PDB entry 6EE8 | electron microscopy, 3.92 A resolution | chains C and P of the 10 polymer chains in the assembly

# Chain C
Name: DNA-directed RNA polymerase subunit beta
Source organism: Mycobacterium tuberculosis
Notes: EC 2.7.7.6
Reference sequence: V9Z879 (V9Z879_MYCTX); residues 7-1140 here correspond to UniProt positions 1-1134 (UniProt number = residue number - 6)
Amino-acid sequence (1134 residues; numbered 7 to 1140; the number before each row is that of its first residue):
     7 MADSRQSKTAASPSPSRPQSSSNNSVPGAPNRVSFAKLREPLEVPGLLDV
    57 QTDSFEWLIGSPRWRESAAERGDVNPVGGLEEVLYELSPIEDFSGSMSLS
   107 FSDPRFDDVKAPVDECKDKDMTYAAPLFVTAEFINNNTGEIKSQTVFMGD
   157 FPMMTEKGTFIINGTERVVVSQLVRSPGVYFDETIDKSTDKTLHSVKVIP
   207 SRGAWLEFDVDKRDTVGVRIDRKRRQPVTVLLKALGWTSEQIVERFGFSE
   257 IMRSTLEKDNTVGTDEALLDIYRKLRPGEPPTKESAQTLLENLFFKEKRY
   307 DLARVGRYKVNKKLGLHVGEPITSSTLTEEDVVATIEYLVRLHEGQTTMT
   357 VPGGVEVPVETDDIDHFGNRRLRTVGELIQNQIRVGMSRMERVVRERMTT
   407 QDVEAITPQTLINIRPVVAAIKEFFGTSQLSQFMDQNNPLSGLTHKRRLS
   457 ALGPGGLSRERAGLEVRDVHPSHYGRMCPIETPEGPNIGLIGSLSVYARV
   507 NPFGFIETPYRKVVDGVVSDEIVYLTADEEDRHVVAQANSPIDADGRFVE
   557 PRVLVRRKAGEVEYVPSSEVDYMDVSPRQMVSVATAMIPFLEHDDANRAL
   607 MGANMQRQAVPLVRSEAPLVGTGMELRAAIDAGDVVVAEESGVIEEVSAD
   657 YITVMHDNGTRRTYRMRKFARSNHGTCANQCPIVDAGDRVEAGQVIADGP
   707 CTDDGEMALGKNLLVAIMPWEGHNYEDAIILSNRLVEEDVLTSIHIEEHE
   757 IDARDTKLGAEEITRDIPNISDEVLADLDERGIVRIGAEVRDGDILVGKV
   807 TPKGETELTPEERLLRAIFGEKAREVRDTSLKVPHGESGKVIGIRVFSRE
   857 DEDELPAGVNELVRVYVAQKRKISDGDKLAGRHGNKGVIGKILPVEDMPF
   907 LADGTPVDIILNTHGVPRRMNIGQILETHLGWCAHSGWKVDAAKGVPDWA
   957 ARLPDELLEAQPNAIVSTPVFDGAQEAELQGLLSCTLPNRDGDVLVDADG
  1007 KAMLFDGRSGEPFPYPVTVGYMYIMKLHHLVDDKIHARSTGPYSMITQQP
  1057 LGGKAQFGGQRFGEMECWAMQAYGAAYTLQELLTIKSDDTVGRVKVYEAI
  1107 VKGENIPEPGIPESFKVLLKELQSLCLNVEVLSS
Disordered / not traced: 7-29

# Chain P
Molecule: 90-nt DNA strand
Sequence (90 nucleotides; numbered 65 to 154; the number before each row is that of its first residue):
    65 CGTGCTTGTTTCCGCCCGCTTCGGGGCAACCCTGCCAGTCTAATACAAAT
   115 CCGGCAATGGAGTCAAGACCAGGTTCGGTCATCCATAGCC
Disordered / not traced: 65-76, 100-104, 142-154

# Chain C / chain P interface
Residue-residue contacts - 7 pairs, chain C then chain P:
  Lys-218(C) with DG87(P), salt bridge to the phosphate
  Arg-230(C) with DG89(P), salt bridge to the phosphate
  Arg-231(C) with DG88(P), salt bridge to the phosphate
  Arg-395(C) with DC99(P), salt bridge to the phosphate
  Ser-464(C) with DC96(P), phosphate contact
  Arg-467(C) with DC94(P), hydrogen bond to the base; DC95(P), hydrogen bond to the sugar
Other interface residues (no listed pair), chain C (8 interface residues in all): Pro-460, Gly-461
Other interface residues (no listed pair), chain P (8 interface residues in all): DT97

# Overview
Chain C and chain P each contribute 8 residues to their interface, with 2 hydrogen bonds and 4 salt bridges.
Polar contacts include Arg-467(C)/DC94(P), Arg-467(C)/DC95(P) and Lys-218(C)/DG87(P).
Chain C is DNA-directed RNA polymerase subunit beta (Mycobacterium tuberculosis) and chain P is a 90-nt DNA
strand; the structure, Mycobacterium tuberculosis RNAP promoter unwinding intermediate complex with RbpA/CarD
and AP3 promoter, was determined by electron microscopy together with 6EDT, 6EEC and 6M7J from the same study.
